3EYK - chains A and B; structure by X-ray diffraction, 2.50 A resolution.

== Chain A ==
Molecule: Hemagglutinin HA1 chain
Source organism: Influenza A virus
UniProtKB: P26137 (HEMA_I82A0); the author numbering skips numbers that UniProt does not, so the offset changes along the chain: 9-159 = UniProt 20-170; 161-264 = UniProt 171-274; 266-333 = UniProt 275-342
Sequence (323 residues; each row starts with the number of its first residue; note: 2 numbers in that range are skipped by the numbering (no residue carries them; nothing is unmodelled there)):
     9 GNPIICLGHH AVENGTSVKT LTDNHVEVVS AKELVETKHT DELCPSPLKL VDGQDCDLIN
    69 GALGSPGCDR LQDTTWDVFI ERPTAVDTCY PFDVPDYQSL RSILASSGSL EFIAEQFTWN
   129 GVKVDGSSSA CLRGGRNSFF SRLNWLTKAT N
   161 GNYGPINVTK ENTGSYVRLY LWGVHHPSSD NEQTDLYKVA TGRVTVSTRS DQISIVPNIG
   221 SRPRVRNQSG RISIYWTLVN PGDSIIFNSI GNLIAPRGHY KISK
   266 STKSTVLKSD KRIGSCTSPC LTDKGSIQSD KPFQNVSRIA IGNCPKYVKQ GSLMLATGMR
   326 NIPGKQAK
Not modelled in the structure: 330-333
Cystine bridges: Cys52-Cys281, Cys64-Cys76, Cys97-Cys139, Cys285-Cys309
Swiss-Prot annotation at these positions:
  - glycosylation (N-linked (GlcNAc...) asparagine): Asn22, Asn167, Asn227, Asn300

== Chain B ==
Molecule: Hemagglutinin HA2 chain
Source organism: Influenza A virus
UniProtKB: P26137 (HEMA_I82A0); residues 1-172 here correspond to UniProt positions 343-514 (UniProt number = residue number + 342)
Sequence (172 residues; numbered 1 to 172; the number before each row is that of its first residue):
     1 GLFGAIAGFI ENGWQGLIDG WYGFRHQNAE GTGTAADLKS TQAAIDQING KLNRLIEKTN
    61 EKYHQIEKEF EQVEGRIQDL EKYVEDTKID LWSYNAELLV ALENQHTIDV TDSEMNKLFE
   121 RVRRQLRENA EDQGNGCFEI FHQCDNNCIE SIRNGTYDHN IYRDEAINNR IK
Cystine bridges: Cys144-Cys148
Ligand contacts: 2-tert-butylbenzene-1,4-diol (EYK): Arg54, Leu55, Glu57, Tyr94, Glu97, Leu98, Leu99, Ala101
Swiss-Prot annotation at these positions:
  - glycosylation: Asn154 (N-linked (GlcNAc...) asparagine)

== How chain A and chain B interact ==
Inter-chain disulfides: Cys14(A)-Cys137(B)
Residue-residue contacts (124):
  Asn10(A) - Glu139(B)  hydrogen bond
  Asn10(A) - Ile140(B)
  Asn10(A) - Phe141(B)
  Pro11(A) - Gln27(B)
  Pro11(A) - Glu139(B)
  Pro11(A) - Ile140(B)  hydrogen bond (backbone-backbone)
  Pro11(A) - His142(B)
  Pro11(A) - Cys144(B)
  Ile12(A) - His26(B)
  Ile12(A) - Gln27(B)  hydrogen bond (backbone-backbone)
  Ile12(A) - Phe138(B)
  Ile13(A) - Phe24(B)  hydrophobic
  Ile13(A) - Arg25(B)
  Ile13(A) - Cys137(B)
  Ile13(A) - Phe138(B)  hydrogen bond (backbone-backbone)
  Ile13(A) - Ile140(B)  hydrophobic
  Cys14(A) - Trp14(B)
  Cys14(A) - Gly23(B)
  Cys14(A) - Phe24(B)
  Cys14(A) - Arg25(B)  hydrogen bond (backbone-backbone)
  Cys14(A) - Gly136(B)
  Cys14(A) - Cys137(B)  disulfide
  Leu15(A) - Ile10(B)
  Leu15(A) - Trp14(B)
  Leu15(A) - Gly23(B)
  Leu15(A) - Phe24(B)  hydrophobic
  Leu15(A) - Met115(B)  hydrophobic
  Leu15(A) - Gly136(B)  hydrogen bond (backbone-backbone)
  Leu15(A) - Phe138(B)  hydrophobic
  Gly16(A) - Trp14(B)
  Gly16(A) - Tyr22(B)
  Gly16(A) - Gly23(B)  hydrogen bond (backbone-backbone)
  Gly16(A) - Met115(B)
  His17(A) - Ile6(B)
  His17(A) - Ile10(B)
  His17(A) - Asn12(B)
  His17(A) - Gly13(B)
  His17(A) - Trp14(B)  hydrogen bond (backbone-backbone)
  His17(A) - Leu17(B)
  His17(A) - Trp21(B)
  His17(A) - Tyr22(B)
  His17(A) - Met115(B)
  His18(A) - Trp14(B)
  His18(A) - Leu17(B)
  His18(A) - Gly20(B)  hydrogen bond (side chain-backbone)
  His18(A) - Trp21(B)  hydrogen bond (backbone-backbone)
  Ala19(A) - Gly13(B)
  Ala19(A) - Trp14(B)  hydrogen bond (backbone-backbone)
  Ala19(A) - Gln15(B)  hydrogen bond (backbone-backbone)
  Glu21(A) - Gln15(B)
  Val26(A) - Asn104(B)
  Lys27(A) - Glu97(B)
  Lys27(A) - Ala101(B)
  Lys27(A) - Asn104(B)  hydrogen bond (backbone-side chain)
  Thr28(A) - Ala101(B)
  Thr28(A) - Asn104(B)
  Thr28(A) - Gln105(B)  hydrogen bond
  Thr28(A) - Ile108(B)
  Leu29(A) - Ala101(B)
  Leu29(A) - Gln105(B)  hydrogen bond (backbone-side chain)
  Thr30(A) - Gln105(B)  hydrogen bond (backbone-side chain)
  Val34(A) - Ile108(B)  hydrophobic
  Lys40(A) - Leu52(B)
  Leu42(A) - Val100(B)  hydrophobic
  Leu56(A) - Tyr63(B)  hydrophobic
  Gln106(A) - Glu74(B)  hydrogen bond
  Arg109(A) - Glu67(B)  salt bridge
  Ser110(A) - His64(B)  hydrogen bond
  Lys268(A) - Tyr63(B)
  Ser269(A) - His64(B)
  Thr270(A) - His64(B)  hydrogen bond
  Lys273(A) - Glu67(B)  salt bridge
  Ser294(A) - Lys58(B)  hydrogen bond (backbone-side chain)
  Asp295(A) - Lys58(B)
  Phe298(A) - Ala96(B)  hydrophobic
  Arg303(A) - Lys68(B)  hydrogen bond (backbone-side chain)
  Arg303(A) - Glu85(B)
  Arg303(A) - Ile89(B)
  Ile304(A) - Glu69(B)
  Ala305(A) - Gln65(B)  hydrogen bond (backbone-side chain)
  Ile306(A) - Lys62(B)
  Ile306(A) - Tyr63(B)  hydrophobic
  Gly307(A) - Asn60(B)
  Gly307(A) - Glu61(B)
  Gly307(A) - Lys62(B)  hydrogen bond (backbone-backbone)
  Gly307(A) - Tyr63(B)
  Asn308(A) - Asn60(B)
  Asn308(A) - Glu61(B)  hydrogen bond
  Cys309(A) - Asn60(B)  hydrogen bond (backbone-side chain)
  Lys311(A) - Asn60(B)
  Lys311(A) - Trp92(B)
  Tyr312(A) - Ile89(B)  hydrophobic
  Val313(A) - Trp92(B)
  Val313(A) - Ser93(B)
  Lys314(A) - Ile89(B)
  Lys314(A) - Asp90(B)  salt bridge
  Lys314(A) - Ser93(B)  hydrogen bond (backbone-side chain)
  Gln315(A) - Ser93(B)  hydrogen bond (side chain-backbone)
  Gln315(A) - Glu97(B)  hydrogen bond
  Leu318(A) - Ala96(B)  hydrophobic
  Leu318(A) - Glu97(B)
  Leu318(A) - Val100(B)  hydrophobic
  Met319(A) - Val100(B)
  Met319(A) - Asn104(B)  hydrogen bond (backbone-side chain)
  Leu320(A) - Leu55(B)  hydrophobic
  Leu320(A) - Glu103(B)
  Leu320(A) - Asn104(B)
  Ala321(A) - Asn104(B)  hydrogen bond (backbone-side chain)
  Thr322(A) - Trp21(B)
  Thr322(A) - Ile48(B)
  Gly323(A) - Trp21(B)
  Gly323(A) - Thr107(B)
  Met324(A) - Ile6(B)  hydrophobic
  Met324(A) - Trp21(B)  hydrophobic
  Met324(A) - Tyr22(B)
  Met324(A) - Thr111(B)
  Arg325(A) - Ile6(B)
  Arg325(A) - Ala7(B)
  Ile327(A) - Ala7(B)  hydrophobic
  Ile327(A) - Glu11(B)
  Ile327(A) - Asn12(B)
  Ile327(A) - Gly13(B)  hydrogen bond (backbone-backbone)
  Pro328(A) - Gln15(B)
  Gly329(A) - Asn12(B)
Other interface residues (no listed pair), chain A (59 interface residues in all): Val20, Val36, Ala113, Asp288, Pro297, Pro310
Other interface residues (no listed pair), chain B (67 interface residues in all): Asn28, Leu98, Leu99, Leu102, Leu118, Phe119, Val122, Gln133, Gln143, Ile149, Ile152, Arg153

== In short ==
59 residues of chain A face 67 of chain B across their interface; the contacts include 1 disulfide bond, 31
hydrogen bonds and 3 salt bridges. Polar pairs include Arg109(A)-Glu67(B), Lys273(A)-Glu67(B) and
Lys314(A)-Asp90(B). Ligands of chain B: 2-tert-butylbenzene-1,4-diol.
Chain A is Hemagglutinin HA1 chain and chain B is Hemagglutinin HA2 chain, both from Influenza A virus; the
structure, Structure of Influenza Haemagglutinin in complex with an inhibitor of membrane fusion, was
determined by X-ray diffraction (same publication as 3EYJ and 3EYM).
